PDB entry 1NWQ | X-ray diffraction, 2.80 A resolution | chains D and C of the 4 polymer chains in the assembly

# Chain D
Molecule: 21-nt DNA strand
Sequence (21 nucleotides; numbered -12 to 9; 1 number in that range is skipped by the numbering (no residue carries it; nothing is unmodelled there); the number before each row is that of its first residue; numbers below 1 keep their minus sign (DA-12 is residue -12)):
   -12 AAACTGGATT GC
     1 GCAATAGGA

# Chain C
Name: CCAAT/enhancer binding protein alpha
Organism: Rattus norvegicus
Notes: fragment: basic region, leucine zipper domain
Reference sequence: P05554 (CEBPA_RAT); numbering as in UniProt (aligned over 281-340)
Chain sequence (62 residues; each row starts with the number of its first residue):
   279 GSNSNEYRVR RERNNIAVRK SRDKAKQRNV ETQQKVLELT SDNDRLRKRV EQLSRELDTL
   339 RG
Not modelled in the structure: 279-280
Construct notes: cloning artifact (279-280)
Swiss-Prot annotation at these positions:
  - DNA-binding region: Tyr285 to Arg300
  - region: Arg286 to Lys313 (Basic motif)
  - mutagenesis: Tyr285 (Y285A: Decreased transcription factor activity. Strongly decreased transcription factor activity; when associated with R-293 ...), Val287 (V287A: No effect on repression of E2F1:TFDP1-mediated transcription, no effect on cell cycle inhibition or adipogenesis; when associated with A-290), Arg289 (R289A: Loss of DNA-binding and transcription factor activity), Glu290 (E290A: No effect on repression of E2F1:TFDP1-mediated transcription, no effect on cell cycle inhibition or adipogenesis; when associated with A-287), Asn293 (N293R: Decreased transcription factor activity. Strongly decreased transcription factor activity; when associated with A-285), Ile294 (I294A: Increases interaction with TFDP1 and TFDP2, reduces transactivation activity and represses E2F1:TFDP1-mediated transcription, loss of cell cycle inhibition and adipogenesis induction, no ...), Val296 (V296A: No effect on DNA-binding and transcription factor activity, but modified sequence specificity), Arg297 (R297A: Increases interaction with TFDP1 and TFDP2, reduces transactivation activity and represses E2F1:TFDP1-mediated transcription, loss of cell cycle inhibition and adipogenesis induction, no ...), Ser299 (S299D: Isoform 4: Stimulates nucleolar retention of isoform 4. No effect on interaction with NPM1, TAF1A and UBTF), Asp301 (D301A: No effect neither on interaction with TFDP1 or TFDP2 nor on transactivation activity or repression of E2F1:TFDP1-mediated transcription, no effect on cell cycle inhibition or adipogenesis ...), Lys304 (K304A: No effect neither on interaction with TFDP1 or TFDP2 nor on transactivation activity or repression of E2F1:TFDP1-mediated transcription, no effect on cell cycle inhibition or adipogenesis ...)
From the paper describing this entry:
  - mutagenesis - R289A: abolished binding to C/EBP probe
  - mutagenesis - R289A: abolished binding to CRE
  - mutagenesis - Y285A, N293R: decreased binding to both probes
  - mutagenesis - Y285A/N293R, Y285A/N293R/V296A: decreased binding to C/EBP site
  - mutagenesis - V296A: unchanged binding to C/EBP site
  - mutagenesis - V296A (7-8-fold): increased binding to CRE site
  - mutagenesis - Y285A/N293R/V296A: increased binding to CRE probe
  - mutagenesis - V296A (1.4-fold): increased binding to PAR probe
  - mutagenesis - Y285A/N293R, Y285A/N293R/V296A: decreased binding to PAR site
  - mutagenesis - N293R: unchanged binding to CRE or PAR sites
  - mutagenesis - R289A: abolished binding to the 21-nt DNA strand
  - mutagenesis - Y285A (5-6-fold), Y285A/N293R (5-6-fold), R289A, N293R (5-6-fold): decreased signaling
  - mutagenesis - Y285A, Y285A/N293R, Y285A/N293R/V296A, N293R: decreased binding to the 21-nt DNA strand
  - mutagenesis - V296A: unchanged binding to the 21-nt DNA strand
  - mutagenesis - Y285A/N293R/V296A (7-fold): increased signaling
  - mutagenesis - V296A: increased signaling in response to C/EBP reporter
  - binding site for the 21-nt DNA strand: Tyr285, Arg291, Ala295, Val296, Arg297, Lys298, Ser299

# How chain D and chain C interact
Pairs across the interface (11):
  DG-6(D) - Arg291(C)  salt bridge to the phosphate
  DG-6(D) - Lys298(C)  phosphate contact
  DA-5(D) - Ala295(C)  phosphate contact
  DA-5(D) - Lys298(C)  salt bridge to the phosphate
  DT-4(D) - Asn292(C)  hydrogen bond to the base
  DT-4(D) - Ala295(C)  base contact
  DT-4(D) - Val296(C)  base contact
  DT-4(D) - Ser299(C)  hydrogen bond to the phosphate
  DT-3(D) - Val296(C)  base contact
  DG-2(D) - Arg300(C)  hydrogen bond to the base
  DC-1(D) - Arg300(C)  base contact
Interface residues without a listed pair, chain C (8 interface residues in all): Arg306

# Summary
Chain D and chain C form an interface of 6 and 8 residues respectively; the contacts include 3 hydrogen bonds
and 2 salt bridges. Polar pairs include DT-4(D)-Asn292(C), DG-2(D)-Arg300(C) and DT-4(D)-Ser299(C). The paper
reports a binding site for the 21-nt DNA strand at Tyr285(C), Arg291(C) and Ala295(C) among others; Y285A,
Y285A/N293R and R289A of chain C, among others, reduce signaling; 6 substitutions were tested in all.
Here chain D is a 21-nt DNA strand and chain C is CCAAT/enhancer binding protein alpha (Rattus norvegicus).
Entry 1NWQ (Crystal structure of C/ebpalpha-DNA complex) was determined by X-ray diffraction.
